Entry 2CBR (X-ray diffraction, 2.80 A resolution); this record covers chain A.

== Chain A ==
Molecule: Protein (crabp-I)
From: Bos taurus
UniProt: P62964 (RABP1_BOVIN); residues 1-136 here = UniProt positions 1-136
Chain sequence (136 residues; row label = number of the first residue in the row):
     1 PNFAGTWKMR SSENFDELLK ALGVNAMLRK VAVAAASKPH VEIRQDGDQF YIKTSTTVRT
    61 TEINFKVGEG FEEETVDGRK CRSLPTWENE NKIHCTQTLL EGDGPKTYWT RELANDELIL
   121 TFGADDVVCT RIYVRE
Ligand contacts: A80 (4-[(5,5,8,8-tetramethyl-5,6,7,8-tetrahydronaphthalen-2-yl)carbamoyl]benzoic acid): F15, V24, L28, V31, A32, A35, A36, P39, T54, T56, V58, R59, V76, D77, G78, R111, L120, F122, R131, Y133

== Overview ==
Ligands of chain A: compound A80.
Chain A is Protein (crabp-I) (Bos taurus); the structure, Cellular retinoic acid binding protein I in complex
with a retinobenzoic acid (AM80), was determined by X-ray diffraction, deposited together with 2CBS and 3CBS.
